Entry 8ZKE (electron microscopy, 3.72 A resolution); this record covers chain A.

== Chain A ==
Name: Muropeptide transporter
Source organism: Yokenella regensburgei
Reference sequence: A0AB38FS76 (A0AB38FS76_9ENTR); residues 1-494 here = UniProt positions 1-494
Amino-acid sequence (494 residues; numbered 1 to 494; the number before each row is that of its first residue):
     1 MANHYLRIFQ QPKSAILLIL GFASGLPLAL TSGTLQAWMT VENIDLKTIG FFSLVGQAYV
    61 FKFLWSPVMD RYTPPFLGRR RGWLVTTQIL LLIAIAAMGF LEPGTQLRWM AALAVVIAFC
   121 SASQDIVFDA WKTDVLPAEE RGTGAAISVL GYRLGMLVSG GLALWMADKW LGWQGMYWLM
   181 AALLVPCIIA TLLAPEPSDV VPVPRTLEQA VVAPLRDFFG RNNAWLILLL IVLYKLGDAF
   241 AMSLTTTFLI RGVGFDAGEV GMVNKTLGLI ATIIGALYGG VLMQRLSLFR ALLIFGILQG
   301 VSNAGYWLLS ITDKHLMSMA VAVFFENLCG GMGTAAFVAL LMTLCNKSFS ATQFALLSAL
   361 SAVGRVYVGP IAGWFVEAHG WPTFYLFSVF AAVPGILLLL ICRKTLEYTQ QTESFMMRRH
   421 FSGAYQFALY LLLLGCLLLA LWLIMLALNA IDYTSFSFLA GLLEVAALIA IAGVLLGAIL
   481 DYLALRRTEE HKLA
Not modelled in the structure: 1-11, 195-206, 410-494
Residues lining bound ligands: GlcNAc-1 (2YP; (2R)-2-[[(1R,2S,3R,4R,5R)-4-acetamido-2-[(2S,3R,4R,5S,6R)-3-acetamido-6-(hydroxymethyl)-4,5-bis(oxidanyl)oxan-2-yl]oxy-6,8-dioxabicyclo[3.2.1]octan-3-yl]oxy]propanoic acid): Leu-28, Tyr-59, Lys-62, Asp-125, Asp-129, Val-149, Tyr-152, Arg-153, Met-156, Thr-334, Phe-337, Phe-354, Ser-358, Ala-362, Arg-365
From the paper describing this entry:
  - binding site for GlcNAc-1: Lys-62, Asp-125, Tyr-152, Arg-153
  - mutagenesis - K62A, D125A, R153A, R365A: abolished growth in response to cefotaxime and ceftazidime
  - mutagenesis - K62A, D125A, D125N, Y152A, R153A, R365A: decreased binding to GlcNAc-1
  - mutagenesis - Y152A, D238E, E326D: unchanged growth in response to antibiotic resistance
  - mutagenesis - D125N, D238A, E326A: decreased growth in response to antibiotic resistance
  - mutagenesis - D238A, E326A: unchanged binding to GlcNAc-1
  - mutagenesis - D125E: abolished growth in response to beta-lactam antibiotic resistance
  - mutagenesis - D70A, R79A, R80A: decreased growth in response to beta-lactam antibiotics
  - mutagenesis - S348A, S348A/S350A, S350A: decreased growth
  - mutagenesis - D70A, R79A, R80A: increased binding to GlcNAc-1,6-anhMurNAc

== In short ==
Chain A binds GlcNAc-1. The paper reports a binding site for GlcNAc-1 at Lys-62, Asp-125 and Tyr-152 among
others; K62A, D125A and D125N, among others, reduce binding to GlcNAc-1; 17 substitutions were tested in all.
Chain A is Muropeptide transporter (Yokenella regensburgei); the structure, Cryo-EM structure of inward-facing
Anhydromuropeptide permease (AmpG) in complex with GlcNAc-1,6-anhMurNAc, was determined by electron
microscopy, deposited together with 8ZGZ.
